7EW4 - chains A and B of the 5 polymer chains in the assembly; structure by electron microscopy, 3.20 A resolution.

Chain A:
Name: Guanine nucleotide-binding protein G(i) subunit alpha-1
Source organism: Homo sapiens
UniProt: P63096 (GNAI1_HUMAN); residues 1-354 here = UniProt positions 1-354
Amino-acid sequence (354 residues; numbered 1 to 354; the number before each row is that of its first residue):
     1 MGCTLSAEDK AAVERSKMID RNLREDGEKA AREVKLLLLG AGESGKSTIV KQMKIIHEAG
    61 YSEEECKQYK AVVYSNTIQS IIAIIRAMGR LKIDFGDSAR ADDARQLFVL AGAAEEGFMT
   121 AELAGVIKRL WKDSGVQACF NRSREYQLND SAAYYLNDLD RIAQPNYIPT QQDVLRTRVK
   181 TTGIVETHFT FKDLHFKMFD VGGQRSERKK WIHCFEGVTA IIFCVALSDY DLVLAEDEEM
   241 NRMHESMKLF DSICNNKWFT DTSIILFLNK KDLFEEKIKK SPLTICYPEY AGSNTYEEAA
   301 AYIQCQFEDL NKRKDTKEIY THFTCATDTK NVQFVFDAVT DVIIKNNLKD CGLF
Unresolved in the structure: 1, 56-180
Swiss-Prot annotation at these positions:
  - region: Lys35 to Thr48 (G1 motif), Asp173 to Thr181 (G2 motif), Phe196 to Arg205 (G3 motif), Ile265 to Asp272 (G4 motif), Thr324 to Thr329 (G5 motif)
  - binding site (GTP): Glu43 to Thr48, Ser151, Leu175 to Thr181, Asp200 to Gln204, Asn269 to Asp272, Ala326
  - binding site (Mg(2+)): Ser47, Thr181
  - modified residue: Arg178 (ADP-ribosylarginine), Gln204 (Deamidated glutamine), Cys351 (ADP-ribosylcysteine)
  - lipidation: Gly2 (N-myristoyl glycine), Cys3 (S-palmitoyl cysteine)
  - natural variant: Gly40 (G40C: In NEDHISB; G40R: In NEDHISB), Gly45 (G45D: In NEDHISB), Thr48 (T48I: In NEDHISB; T48K: In NEDHISB), Gln52 (Q52P: In NEDHISB), Ser75 (deletion: In NEDHISB; uncertain significance), Gln172 (deletion: In NEDHISB), Asp173 (D173V: In NEDHISB), Glu186 to Phe189 (deletion: In NEDHISB; uncertain significance), Cys224 (C224Y: In NEDHISB), Lys270 (K270N: In NEDHISB; K270R: In NEDHISB), Asp272 (D272G: In NEDHISB), Ala326 (A326P: In NEDHISB), 1 further natural variant entry in UniProt
  - mutagenesis: Gly42 (G42R: Abolishes switch to an activated conformation and dissociation from beta and gamma subunits upon GTP binding. Abolishes interaction with RGS family members), Glu116 (E116L: Enhances interaction (inactive GDP-bound) with RGS14), Gln147 (Q147L: Enhances interaction (inactive GDP-bound) with RGS14), Glu245 (E245L: Enhances interaction (inactive GDP-bound) with RGS14)

Chain B:
Name: Guanine nucleotide-binding protein G(I)/G(S)/G(T) subunit beta-1
Source organism: Homo sapiens
UniProt: P62873 (GBB1_HUMAN); numbering as in UniProt (aligned over 2-340)
Amino-acid sequence (356 residues; each row starts with the number of its first residue; numbers below 1 keep their minus sign (Met-15 is residue -15)):
   -15 MHHHHLEVLF QGPGSSGSEL DQLRQEAEQL KNQIRDARKA CADATLSQIT NNIDPVGRIQ
    45 MRTRRTLRGH LAKIYAMHWG TDSRLLVSAS QDGKLIIWDS YTTNKVHAIP LRSSWVMTCA
   105 YAPSGNYVAC GGLDNICSIY NLKTREGNVR VSRELAGHTG YLSCCRFLDD NQIVTSSGDT
   165 TCALWDIETG QQTTTFTGHT GDVMSLSLAP DTRLFVSGAC DASAKLWDVR EGMCRQTFTG
   225 HESDINAICF FPNGNAFATG SDDATCRLFD LRADQELMTY SHDNIICGIT SVSFSKSGRL
   285 LLAGYDDFNC NVWDALKADR AGVLAGHDNR VSCLGVTDDG MAVATGSWDS FLKIWN
Unresolved in the structure: -15 to 0
Construct notes: initiating methionine (-15); expression tag (-14 to 1)
Swiss-Prot annotation at these positions:
  - modified residue: Ser2 (N-acetylserine), His266 (Phosphohistidine)
  - natural variant: Leu30 (L30F: In MRD42; uncertain significance), Arg52 (R52G: In MRD42), Gly64 (G64V: In MRD42), Asp76 (D76E: In MRD42; D76G: In MRD42), Gly77 (G77S: In MRD42), Lys78 (K78R: In MRD42), Ile80 (I80N: In MRD42; I80T: In MRD42), His91 (H91R: In MRD42; uncertain significance), Ala92 (A92T: In MRD42), Pro94 (P94S: In MRD42), Leu95 (L95P: In MRD42), Arg96 (R96L: In MRD42), 5 further natural variant entries in UniProt

Chain A / chain B interface:
Pairs across the interface (45; chain A residue first):
  Val13(A) - Asn88(B)
  Arg15(A) - Val90(B)  hydrogen bond (side chain-backbone)
  Arg15(A) - His91(B)
  Ser16(A) - Asn88(B)
  Ser16(A) - Lys89(B)
  Ile19(A) - Lys89(B)
  Ile19(A) - Ala92(B)  hydrophobic
  Asp20(A) - Lys89(B)  salt bridge
  Leu23(A) - Leu55(B)
  Leu23(A) - Lys78(B)
  Leu23(A) - Ile80(B)  hydrophobic
  Leu23(A) - Lys89(B)
  Asp26(A) - Lys78(B)  salt bridge
  Gly27(A) - Leu55(B)
  Thr181(A) - Asp118(B)
  Thr182(A) - Asn119(B)
  Gly183(A) - Leu117(B)
  Gly183(A) - Asn119(B)
  Ile184(A) - Trp99(B)
  Glu186(A) - Trp99(B)  hydrogen bond
  Phe199(A) - Trp99(B)  hydrophobic
  Gln204(A) - Leu117(B)
  Gln204(A) - Tyr145(B)
  Arg205(A) - Thr143(B)  hydrogen bond
  Ser206(A) - Tyr145(B)
  Ser206(A) - Gly162(B)
  Ser206(A) - Asp186(B)
  Glu207(A) - Asp186(B)  hydrogen bond (backbone-side chain)
  Lys209(A) - Asp228(B)  salt bridge
  Lys210(A) - Tyr145(B)
  Lys210(A) - Met188(B)
  Lys210(A) - Cys204(B)
  Lys210(A) - Asp228(B)  salt bridge
  Lys210(A) - Asn230(B)  hydrogen bond
  Lys210(A) - Asp246(B)  salt bridge
  Trp211(A) - Met101(B)  hydrophobic
  Trp211(A) - Leu117(B)  hydrophobic
  His213(A) - Lys57(B)
  His213(A) - Tyr59(B)
  Cys214(A) - Tyr59(B)
  Cys214(A) - Trp99(B)
  Cys214(A) - Leu117(B)  hydrophobic
  Phe215(A) - Trp99(B)  hydrophobic
  Glu216(A) - Lys57(B)  salt bridge
  Trp258(A) - Arg314(B)
Other interface residues (no listed pair), chain A (27 interface residues in all): Ala12
Other interface residues (no listed pair), chain B (30 interface residues in all): Gln75, Thr87, Ile120, Gly144, Trp332

Summary:
27 residues of chain A face 30 of chain B across their interface, with 5 hydrogen bonds and 6 salt bridges.
Polar pairs include Asp20(A)-Lys89(B), Asp26(A)-Lys78(B) and Lys209(A)-Asp228(B).
Here chain A is Guanine nucleotide-binding protein G(i) subunit alpha-1 and chain B is Guanine
nucleotide-binding protein G(I)/G(S)/G(T) subunit beta-1, both from Homo sapiens. Entry 7EW4 (Cryo-EM
structure of CYM-5541-bound Sphingosine 1-phosphate receptor 3 in complex with Gi protein) was determined by
electron microscopy (same publication as 7EW2 and 7EW3).
